7ZXE - chains a and b of the 10 polymer chains in the assembly; structure by electron microscopy, 3.50 A resolution.

Chain a:
Protein: snRNA-activating protein complex subunit 1
Source organism: Homo sapiens
Reference sequence: Q16533 (SNPC1_HUMAN); residues 1-368 here = UniProt positions 1-368
Sequence (368 residues; numbered 1 to 368; the number before each row is that of its first residue):
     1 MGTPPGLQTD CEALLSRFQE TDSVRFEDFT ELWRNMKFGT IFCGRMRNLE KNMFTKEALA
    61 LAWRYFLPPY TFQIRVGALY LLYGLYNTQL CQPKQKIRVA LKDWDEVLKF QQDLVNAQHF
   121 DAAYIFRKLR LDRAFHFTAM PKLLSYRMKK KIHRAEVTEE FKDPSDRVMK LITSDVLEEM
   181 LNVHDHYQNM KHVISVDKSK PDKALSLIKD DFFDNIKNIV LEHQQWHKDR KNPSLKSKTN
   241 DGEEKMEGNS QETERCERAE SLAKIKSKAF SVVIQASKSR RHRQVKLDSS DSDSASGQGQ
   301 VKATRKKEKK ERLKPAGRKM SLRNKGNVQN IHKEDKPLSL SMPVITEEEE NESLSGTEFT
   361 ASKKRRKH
Not modelled in the structure: 1-4, 147-161, 235-368
UniProt features mapped onto this chain:
  - modified residue (Phosphoserine): S289, S290

Chain b:
Protein: snRNA-activating protein complex subunit 3
Source organism: Homo sapiens
Reference sequence: Q92966 (SNPC3_HUMAN); residue numbers follow UniProt; this construct covers 1-411
Sequence (411 residues; numbered 1 to 411; the number before each row is that of its first residue):
     1 MAEGSRGGPT CSGVGGRQDP VSGSGGCNFP EYELPELNTR AFHVGAFGEL WRGRLRGAGD
    61 LSLREPPASA LPGSQAADSD REDAAVARDL DCSLEAAAEL RAVCGLDKLK CLEDGEDPEV
   121 IPENTDLVTL GVRKRFLEHR EETITIDRAC RQETFVYEME SHAIGKKPEN SADMIEEGEL
   181 ILSVNILYPV IFHKHKEHKP YQTMLVLGSQ KLTQLRDSIR CVSDLQIGGE FSNTPDQAPE
   241 HISKDLYKSA FFYFEGTFYN DKRYPECRDL SRTIIEWSES HDRGYGKFQT ARMEDFTFND
   301 LCIKLGFPYL YCHQGDCEHV IVITDIRLVH HDDCLDRTLY PLLIKKHWLW TRKCFVCKMY
   361 TARWVTNNDS FAPEDPCFFC DVCFRMLHYD SEGNKLGEFL AYPYVDPGTF N
Not modelled in the structure: 1-27, 68-75, 108-118
Bound ions: Zn2+ site 1: C221, H313, C317, H319; Zn2+ site 2: C354, C357, C380, C383

Chain a / chain b interface:
Residue-residue contacts - 99 pairs, chain a then chain b:
  P5(a) with T129(b), hydrogen bond (backbone-side chain); V132(b), hydrophobic
  L7(a) with T129(b)
  T9(a) with V128(b)
  D10(a) with L127(b)
  F26(a) with C104(b), hydrophobic
  W33(a) with D107(b)
  R34(a) with D107(b), salt bridge
  M36(a) with L127(b)
  T40(a) with L130(b)
  I41(a) with T129(b); L130(b); R133(b), hydrogen bond (backbone-side chain)
  C43(a) with E123(b); L130(b); R133(b), hydrogen bond (backbone-side chain)
  R45(a) with I121(b); L137(b); R140(b); D147(b), salt bridge
  M46(a) with R133(b)
  R47(a) with R140(b); R148(b), hydrogen bond (side chain-backbone); A149(b); C150(b); E153(b), salt bridge
  N48(a) with Y157(b), hydrogen bond
  L49(a) with E153(b)
  E50(a) with E153(b)
  F54(a) with R133(b)
  Y83(a) with C104(b), hydrogen bond (side chain-backbone)
  N87(a) with L106(b)
  L90(a) with E119(b)
  K96(a) with H330(b); D332(b), salt bridge
  R98(a) with D325(b), salt bridge
  V99(a) with W51(b)
  A100(a) with W51(b)
  L101(a) with P30(b); L50(b), hydrophobic; W51(b); R54(b), hydrogen bond (backbone-side chain)
  K102(a) with Y32(b)
  W104(a) with R54(b); L55(b), hydrophobic
  D105(a) with R54(b), salt bridge
  V115(a) with L90(b)
  F120(a) with L90(b); L100(b)
  D121(a) with L100(b)
  A123(a) with L90(b), hydrophobic
  Y124(a) with E82(b), hydrogen bond; V86(b), hydrophobic; L90(b); L100(b); R101(b); C104(b), hydrophobic
  I125(a) with C104(b), hydrophobic
  R127(a) with A85(b); V86(b); D89(b), salt bridge
  R130(a) with A58(b)
  R133(a) with S62(b), hydrogen bond; R64(b), hydrogen bond (side chain-backbone); P66(b); H330(b), hydrogen bond (backbone-side chain); H331(b)
  F135(a) with H330(b)
  H136(a) with R327(b), hydrogen bond; H330(b)
  F137(a) with W51(b), hydrophobic; L55(b), hydrophobic; D60(b); R327(b); L328(b), hydrogen bond (backbone-backbone)
  T138(a) with F47(b); W51(b), hydrogen bond (backbone-side chain); I326(b); R327(b)
  A139(a) with P30(b); F47(b), hydrophobic; L305(b), hydrophobic; I326(b), hydrogen bond (backbone-backbone)
  M140(a) with P30(b); E31(b); Y32(b); T39(b)
  P141(a) with Y32(b)
  K142(a) with E36(b), salt bridge
  L143(a) with T324(b); D325(b)
  L144(a) with T39(b); L305(b); G306(b); T324(b), hydrogen bond (backbone-backbone)
  S145(a) with L37(b); G306(b)
  Y146(a) with L37(b), hydrophobic; G306(b)
Interface residues without a listed pair, chain a (59 interface residues in all): G6, E27, F42, G44, N52, P93, K94, Q111, K128
Interface residues without a listed pair, chain b (63 interface residues in all): N38, E65, D91, V103, V120, V156, I164, P308, V322, I323

Summary:
59 residues of chain a and 63 residues of chain b are in contact, with 16 hydrogen bonds and 8 salt bridges.
Polar pairs include R34(a)-D107(b), R45(a)-D147(b) and R47(a)-E153(b). The Zn2+ site 1 is built by C221(b),
H313(b), C317(b) and H319(b).
Here chain a is snRNA-activating protein complex subunit 1 and chain b is snRNA-activating protein complex
subunit 3, both from Homo sapiens. Entry 7ZXE (Structure of SNAPc containing Pol II pre-initiation complex
bound to U1 snRNA promoter (OC)) was determined by electron microscopy, deposited together with 7ZWC.
